PDB entry 5OJB | X-ray diffraction, 1.54 A resolution | chain A

# Chain A
Protein: Myoglobin
From: Physeter catodon
UniProtKB: P02185 (MYG_PHYCD); residues 0-153 here correspond to UniProt positions 1-154 (UniProt number = residue number + 1)
Amino-acid sequence (163 residues; each row starts with the number of its first residue; numbering starts at 0):
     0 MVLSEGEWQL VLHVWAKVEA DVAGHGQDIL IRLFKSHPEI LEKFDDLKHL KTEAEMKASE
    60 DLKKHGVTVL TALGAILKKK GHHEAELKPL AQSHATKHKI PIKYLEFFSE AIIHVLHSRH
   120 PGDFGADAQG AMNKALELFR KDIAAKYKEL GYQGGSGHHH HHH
Unresolved in the structure: 154-162
Modified positions: His93 (N1-methylated histidine; MHS)
Sequence notes: conflict Ile39 (Thr40 in P02185), Asp45 (Arg46 in P02185), Leu46 (Phe47 in P02185), Phe107 (Ile108 in P02185); expression tag (154-162)
Ion coordination: heme Fe: His93 (together with imidazole)
Small-molecule neighbours: heme (HEM): Leu32, Ile39, Lys42, Phe43, His64, Thr67, Val68, Ala71, Leu72, Leu89, Ser92, His93, Lys96, His97, Ile99, Tyr103, Leu104, Phe107, Phe138
Swiss-Prot annotation at these positions:
  - binding site (nitrite): His64
  - binding site (O2): His64
  - binding site (heme b): His93
  - modified residue: Ser3 (Phosphoserine), Thr67 (Phosphothreonine)

# Overview
Bound to chain A: heme. UniProt lists nitrite-binding residue His64, O2-binding residue His64 and heme
b-binding residue His93.
Chain A is Myoglobin (Physeter catodon); the structure, Structure of MbQ NMH, was determined by X-ray
diffraction, deposited together with 5OJ9, 5OJA and 5OJC.
